Entry 7APO (X-ray diffraction, 2.40 A resolution); this record covers chains B and D of the 4 polymer chains in the assembly.

[Chain B]
Name: Retinoic acid receptor alpha
Organism: Homo sapiens
UniProtKB: P10276 (RARA_HUMAN); residues 176-421 here = UniProt positions 176-421
Amino-acid sequence (249 residues; each row starts with the number of its first residue):
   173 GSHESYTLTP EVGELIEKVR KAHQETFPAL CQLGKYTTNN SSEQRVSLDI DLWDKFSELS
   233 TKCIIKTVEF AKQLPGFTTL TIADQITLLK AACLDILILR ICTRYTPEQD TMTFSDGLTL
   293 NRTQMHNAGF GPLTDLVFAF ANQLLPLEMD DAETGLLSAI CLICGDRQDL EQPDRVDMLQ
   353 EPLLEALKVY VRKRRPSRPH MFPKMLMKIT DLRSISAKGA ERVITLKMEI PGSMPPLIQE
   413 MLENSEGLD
Not modelled in the structure: 173-181, 368-369, 417-421
Construct notes: expression tag (173-175)
Swiss-Prot annotation at these positions:
  - region: Gly404 to Gly419 (Required for binding corepressor NCOR1)
  - motif: Ile254 to Ile258 (UBR5-degron), Pro408 to Asn416 (9aaTAD)
  - binding site (all-trans-retinoate): Cys235, Ser287
  - modified residue (Phosphoserine): Ser219, Ser369
  - cross-link: Lys399 (Glycyl lysine isopeptide (Lys-Gly) (interchain with G-Cter in SUMO))
  - mutagenesis: Ser219 (S219A: No effect on heterodimerization with RARA. On ATRA treatment, localizes to the nucleus, and increased protein levels; when associated with A-369 ...), Val240 (V240A: Abolished ubiquitination and degradation by UBR5), Ile254 (I254A: Reduced ubiquitination and degradation by UBR5), Ile258 (I258A: Reduced ubiquitination and degradation by UBR5), Ser369 (S369A: No effect on heterodimerization with RARA. On ATRA treatment, localizes to the nucleus, and increased protein levels; when associated with A-219 ...), Ile396 (I396E: Abrogates interaction with NCOR1 or NCOR2. Increased affinity for NCOR1 and NCOR2 in the presence of BMS493 ...), Lys399 (K399R: In the absence of ATRA, abolishes sumoylation and is mainly nuclear. In the presence of ATRA, some sumoylation, cytoplasmic location, reduced transcriptional activity and no SENP6 binding ...), Leu409 to Ile410 (Abolishes interaction with ASXL1 and NCOA1), Glu412 (E412Q: Impairs interaction with ASXL1 and NCOA1; when associated with Q-415), Met413 to Leu414 (Abolishes interaction with ASXL1 and NCOA1), Glu415 (E415Q: Impairs interaction with ASXL1 and NCOA1; when associated with Q-412)
Small-molecule neighbours: EQN (4-{[(5,5,8,8-tetramethyl-5,6,7,8-tetrahydronaphthalen-2-yl)carbonyl]amino}benzoic acid): Phe199, Trp225, Phe228, Leu231, Ser232, Cys235, Leu266, Leu269, Ile270, Ile273, Arg276, Phe286, Ser287, Gly301, Phe302, Leu305, Gly391, Arg394, Val395, Leu398, Ile410, Leu414
From the paper describing this entry:
  - specificity-determining residues: Ile237, Leu409

[Chain D]
Name: Nuclear receptor coactivator 2
Organism: Homo sapiens
UniProtKB: E7EWM1 (E7EWM1_HUMAN); numbering as in UniProt (aligned over 686-711)
Amino-acid sequence (28 residues; numbered 686 to 655; the number before each row is that of its first residue):
   686 KHKILHRLLQ DSSSPVDLAK LTAEAT
   654 GK
Not modelled in the structure: 686, 655

[Interface between chain B and chain D]
Residue-residue contacts - 24 pairs, chain B then chain D:
  Thr233(B) with Ala710(D)
  Ile237(B) with Leu693(D), hydrophobic; Leu703(D), hydrophobic; Thr707(D)
  Val240(B) with Leu690(D), hydrophobic
  Glu241(B) with Leu703(D)
  Lys244(B) with Leu693(D), hydrogen bond (side chain-backbone); Leu694(D); Asp696(D)
  Ile254(B) with His691(D)
  Gln257(B) with Leu694(D)
  Ile258(B) with Leu690(D), hydrophobic; His691(D); Leu694(D), hydrophobic
  Leu261(B) with Leu694(D), hydrophobic
  Pro407(B) with Ala710(D); Thr711(D)
  Pro408(B) with Gly654(D); Lys688(D); Glu709(D); Ala710(D); Thr711(D)
  Leu409(B) with Ala710(D), hydrogen bond (backbone-backbone)
  Met413(B) with Leu690(D), hydrophobic
Also at the interface, not in a pair above, chain B (16 interface residues in all): Phe249, Lys262, Glu412
Also at the interface, not in a pair above, chain D (14 interface residues in all): His687, Ile689

[Summary]
Chain B and chain D form an interface of 16 and 14 residues respectively; the contacts include 2 hydrogen
bonds. Polar pairs include Lys244(B)-Leu693(D) and Leu409(B)-Ala710(D). Chain B binds compound EQN. Curated
annotation (UniProt) lists all-trans-retinoate-binding residues Cys235(B) and Ser287(B) and 13 mutagenesis
sites on chain B. The paper reports specificity determinants Ile237(B) and Leu409(B).
Here chain B is Retinoic acid receptor alpha and chain D is Nuclear receptor coactivator 2, both from Homo
sapiens. Entry 7APO (Crystal structure of RARalpha ligand binding domain in complex with a fragment of the
TIF2 coactivator) was determined by X-ray diffraction, deposited together with 7AOS and 7BK4.
